Entry 3N14 (X-ray diffraction, 1.90 A resolution); this record covers chain A.

Chain A:
Protein: Xenobiotic reductase A
From: Pseudomonas putida
Notes: EC 1.6.99.1; engineered mutation(s): W358A
Sequence (363 residues; numbered 1 to 363; the number before each row is that of its first residue):
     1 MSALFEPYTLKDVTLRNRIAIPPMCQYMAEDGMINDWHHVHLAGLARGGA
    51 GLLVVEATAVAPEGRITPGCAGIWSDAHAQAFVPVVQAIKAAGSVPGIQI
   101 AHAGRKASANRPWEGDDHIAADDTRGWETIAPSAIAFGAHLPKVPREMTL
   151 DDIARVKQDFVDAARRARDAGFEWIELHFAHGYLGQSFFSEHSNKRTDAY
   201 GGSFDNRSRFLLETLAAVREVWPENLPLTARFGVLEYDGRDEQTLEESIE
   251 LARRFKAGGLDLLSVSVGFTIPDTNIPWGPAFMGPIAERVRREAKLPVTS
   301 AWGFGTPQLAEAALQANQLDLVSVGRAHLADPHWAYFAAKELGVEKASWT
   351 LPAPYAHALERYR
Disordered / not traced: 1, 361-363
Ligand contacts: FMN (flavin mononucleotide): Pro22, Pro23, Met24, Cys25, Tyr27, Glu56, Ala57, Gln99, His178, His181, Arg231, Ala301, Trp302, Gly303, Ser323, Val324, Gly325, Arg326, His357, Ala358

Summary:
Bound to chain A: flavin mononucleotide.
Chain A is Xenobiotic reductase A (Pseudomonas putida); the structure, XenA - W358A, was determined by X-ray
diffraction together with 3N19 from the same study.
